Entry 7VL9 (electron microscopy, 2.60 A resolution); this record covers chains A and S of the 6 polymer chains in the assembly.

== Chain A ==
Molecule: Guanine nucleotide-binding protein G(i) subunit alpha-1
Organism: Homo sapiens
UniProt: P63096 (GNAI1_HUMAN); numbering as in UniProt (aligned over 1-354)
Chain sequence (354 residues; numbered 1 to 354; the number before each row is that of its first residue):
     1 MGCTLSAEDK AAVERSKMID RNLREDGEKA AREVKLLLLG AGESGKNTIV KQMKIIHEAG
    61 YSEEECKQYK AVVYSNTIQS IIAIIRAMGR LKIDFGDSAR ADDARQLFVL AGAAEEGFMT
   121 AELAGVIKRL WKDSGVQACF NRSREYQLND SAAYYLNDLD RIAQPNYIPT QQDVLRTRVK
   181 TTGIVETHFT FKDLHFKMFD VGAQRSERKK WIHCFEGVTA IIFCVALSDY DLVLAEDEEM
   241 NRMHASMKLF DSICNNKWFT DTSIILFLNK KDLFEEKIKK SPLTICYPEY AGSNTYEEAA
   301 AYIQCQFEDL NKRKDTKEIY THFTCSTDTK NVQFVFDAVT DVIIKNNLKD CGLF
Not modelled in the structure: 1-2, 55-181, 233-239
Construct notes: engineered mutation Asn47 (Ser in P63096), Ala203 (Gly in P63096), Ala245 (Glu in P63096), Ser326 (Ala in P63096)
Curated features (UniProtKB/Swiss-Prot):
  - region: Lys35 to Lys46, Thr48 (G1 motif), Asp173 to Thr181 (G2 motif), Phe196 to Gly202, Gln204, Arg205 (G3 motif), Ile265 to Asp272 (G4 motif), Thr324, Cys325, Thr327 to Thr329 (G5 motif)
  - binding site (GTP): Glu43 to Lys46, Thr48, Ser151, Leu175 to Thr181, Asp200 to Gly202, Gln204, Asn269 to Asp272
  - binding site (Mg(2+)): Thr181
  - modified residue: Arg178 (ADP-ribosylarginine), Gln204 (Deamidated glutamine), Cys351 (ADP-ribosylcysteine)
  - lipidation: Gly2 (N-myristoyl glycine), Cys3 (S-palmitoyl cysteine)
  - natural variant: Gly40 (G40C: In NEDHISB; G40R: In NEDHISB), Gly45 (G45D: In NEDHISB), Thr48 (T48I: In NEDHISB; T48K: In NEDHISB), Gln52 (Q52P: In NEDHISB), Ser75 (deletion: In NEDHISB; uncertain significance), Gln172 (deletion: In NEDHISB), Asp173 (D173V: In NEDHISB), Glu186 to Phe189 (deletion: In NEDHISB; uncertain significance), Cys224 (C224Y: In NEDHISB), Lys270 (K270N: In NEDHISB; K270R: In NEDHISB), Asp272 (D272G: In NEDHISB), Val332 (V332E: In NEDHISB; uncertain significance)
  - mutagenesis: Gly42 (G42R: Abolishes switch to an activated conformation and dissociation from beta and gamma subunits upon GTP binding. Abolishes interaction with RGS family members), Glu116 (E116L: Enhances interaction (inactive GDP-bound) with RGS14), Gln147 (Q147L: Enhances interaction (inactive GDP-bound) with RGS14)

== Chain S ==
Molecule: scFv16
Organism: Homo sapiens
Notes: antibody fragment or engineered binder
Chain sequence (256 residues; numbered 1 to 256; the number before each row is that of its first residue):
     1 DVQLVESGGG LVQPGGSRKL SCSASGFAFS SFGMHWVRQA PEKGLEWVAY ISSGSGTIYY
    61 ADTVKGRFTI SRDDPKNTLF LQMTSLRSED TAMYYCVRSI YYYGSSPFDF WGQGTTLTVS
   121 SGGGGSGGGG SGGGGSDIVM TQATSSVPVT PGESVSISCR SSKSLLHSNG NTYLYWFLQR
   181 PGQSPQLLIY RMSNLASGVP DRFSGSGSGT AFTLTISRLE AEDVGVYYCM QHLEYPLTFG
   241 AGTKLELKGS LEVLFQ
Not modelled in the structure: 1, 121-134, 248-256
Disulfides: Cys22-Cys96, Cys159-Cys229

== Interface between chain A and chain S ==
Contacting residue pairs (24; chain A residue first):
  Ser6(A) with His167(S), hydrogen bond; Asn169(S), hydrogen bond; Tyr173(S), hydrogen bond
  Ala7(A) with His232(S); Leu233(S), hydrogen bond (backbone-backbone); Tyr235(S), hydrophobic
  Glu8(A) with Tyr101(S); Pro107(S); Tyr173(S); Tyr175(S), hydrogen bond; Arg191(S), salt bridge; His232(S)
  Asp9(A) with Asn169(S), hydrogen bond; Tyr173(S)
  Ala11(A) with Tyr101(S), hydrophobic
  Ala12(A) with Tyr101(S)
  Glu14(A) with Ser52(S), hydrogen bond; Ser53(S); Gly56(S); Thr57(S), hydrogen bond
  Arg15(A) with Tyr101(S); Tyr102(S)
  Met18(A) with Ser53(S); Gly54(S)
Other interface residues (no listed pair), chain A (11 interface residues in all): Thr4, Leu5
Other interface residues (no listed pair), chain S (19 interface residues in all): Tyr50, Ile100, Glu234

== Summary ==
The interface between chain A and chain S involves 11 residues on one side and 19 on the other; the contacts
include 8 hydrogen bonds and 1 salt bridge. Polar pairs include Glu8(A)-Arg191(S), Ser6(A)-His167(S) and
Ser6(A)-Asn169(S).
Chain A is Guanine nucleotide-binding protein G(i) subunit alpha-1 and chain S is scFv16, both from Homo
sapiens; the structure, Cryo-EM structure of the CCL15(26-92) bound CCR1-Gi complex, was determined by
electron microscopy (same publication as 7VL8 and 7VLA).
